Entry 7ASA (electron microscopy, 3.50 A resolution); this record covers chains 0 and 1 of the 5 polymer chains in the assembly.

== Chain 0 ==
Protein: Rqc2 homolog RqcH
Organism: Bacillus subtilis (strain 168)
UniProtKB: O34693 (RQCH_BACSU); numbering as in UniProt (aligned over 1-570)
Chain sequence (597 residues; row label = number of the first residue in the row):
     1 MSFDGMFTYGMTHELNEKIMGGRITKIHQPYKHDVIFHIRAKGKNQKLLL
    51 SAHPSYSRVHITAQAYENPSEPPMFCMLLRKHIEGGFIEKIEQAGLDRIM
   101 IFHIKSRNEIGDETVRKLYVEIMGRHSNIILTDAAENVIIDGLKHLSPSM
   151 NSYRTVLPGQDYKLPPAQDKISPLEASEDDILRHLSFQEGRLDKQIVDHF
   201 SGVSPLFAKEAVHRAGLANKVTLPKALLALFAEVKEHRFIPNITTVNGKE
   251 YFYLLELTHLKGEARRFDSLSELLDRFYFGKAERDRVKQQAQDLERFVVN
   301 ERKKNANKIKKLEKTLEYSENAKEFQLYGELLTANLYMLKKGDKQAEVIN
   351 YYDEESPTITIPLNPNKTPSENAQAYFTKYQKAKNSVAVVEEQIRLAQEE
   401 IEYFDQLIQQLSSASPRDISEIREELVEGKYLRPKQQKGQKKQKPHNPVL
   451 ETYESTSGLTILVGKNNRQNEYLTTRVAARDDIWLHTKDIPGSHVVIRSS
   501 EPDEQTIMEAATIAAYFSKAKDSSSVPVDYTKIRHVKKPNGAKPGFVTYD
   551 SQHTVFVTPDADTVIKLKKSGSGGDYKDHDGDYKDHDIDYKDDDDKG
Unresolved in the structure: 1, 174-178, 216-221, 352-354, 435-445, 540-542, 566-597
Differences from the reference sequence: expression tag (571-597)
UniProt features mapped onto this chain:
  - mutagenesis: Asp-97 to Arg-98 (Still interacts with 50S ribosomal subunit. Loss of preferential binding of tRNA(Ala). Decreased distortion of the P-site tRNA, loss of Ala tailing in vitro ...), Asp-97 (D97Y: No longer binds tRNA(Ala) anticodon (UGC), has minor Ala tailing ability, decreased accumulation of a stalled reporter protein), Glu-121 to Met-123 (No longer binds tRNA(Ala) anticodon (UGC), decreased accumulation of a stalled reporter protein. Still interacts with 50S ribosomal subunit), Asp-482 to His-486 (No longer interacts with 50S ribosomal subunit)
Reported in the primary citation:
  - specificity-determining residues: Asp-97 to Arg-98, Glu-121 to Met-123 (proposed by the authors, not directly observed)

== Chain 1 ==
Protein: Uncharacterized protein YabO
Organism: Bacillus subtilis (strain 168)
UniProtKB: P37557 (YABO_BACSU); residue numbers follow UniProt; this construct covers 1-86
Chain sequence (86 residues; each row starts with the number of its first residue):
     1 MRLDKFLKVSRLIKRRTLAKEVADQGRISINGNQAKASSDVKPGDELTVR
    51 FGQKLVTVQVNELKDTTKKEEAANMYTILKEEKLGE
Unresolved in the structure: 84-86
UniProt features mapped onto this chain:
  - mutagenesis: Arg-2 (R2A: Synthetic growth defect with ssrA deletion, no longer associates with 50S ribosomal subunit), Arg-11 (R11A: No longer associates with 50S subunit. Synthetic growth defect with ssrA deletion; when associated with 68-AA-69), Arg-16 (R16A: Synthetic growth defect with ssrA deletion, loss of interaction with 50S subunit, loss of Ala tailing in vitro), Lys-68 to Lys-69 (No longer associates with 50S subunit. Synthetic growth defect with ssrA deletion; when associated with A-11)
Reported in the primary citation:
  - mutagenesis - R16A: decreased growth in response to DssrA background

== How chain 0 and chain 1 interact ==
Residue-residue contacts (14):
  Met-74(0) with Glu-70(1); Asn-74(1)
  His-145(0) with Glu-70(1); Ala-73(1)
  Ser-147(0) with Arg-11(1), hydrogen bond (side chain-backbone)
  Ser-149(0) with Leu-12(1), hydrogen bond (side chain-backbone); Phe-51(1)
  Asn-151(0) with Lys-54(1), hydrogen bond (backbone-side chain)
  Ser-152(0) with Lys-54(1)
  Thr-155(0) with Glu-81(1), hydrogen bond
  Leu-157(0) with Tyr-76(1); Ile-78(1), hydrophobic
  Gln-160(0) with Ile-78(1); Glu-81(1), hydrogen bond
Interface residues without a listed pair, chain 0 (11 interface residues in all): Pro-148, Met-150
Interface residues without a listed pair, chain 1 (14 interface residues in all): Ile-13, Lys-14, Val-56, Glu-71

== Overview ==
11 residues of chain 0 and 14 residues of chain 1 are in contact, with 5 hydrogen bonds. Polar contacts
include Ser-147(0)/Arg-11(1), Ser-149(0)/Leu-12(1) and Asn-151(0)/Lys-54(1). The paper reports that R16A of
chain 1 reduces growth in response to DssrA background; specificity determinants Asp-97(0) and Glu-121(0).
Here chain 0 is Rqc2 homolog RqcH and chain 1 is Uncharacterized protein YabO, both from Bacillus subtilis
(strain 168). Entry 7ASA (Bacillus subtilis ribosome-associated quality control complex state B, multibody
refinement focussed on RqcH. Ribosomal 50S subunit ...) was determined by electron microscopy.
